6TVS - chains C and K of the 6 polymer chains in the assembly; structure by X-ray diffraction, 1.90 A resolution.

Chain C (and K):
Name: Hemagglutinin HA1
Organism: Influenza A virus (A/harbour seal/Germany/1/2014(H10N7))
Notes: chain K of this document is another copy of the same molecule, construct and numbering; everything in this record applies to it too
UniProtKB: A0A0A7HR51 (A0A0A7HR51_9INFA); residues 3-325 here correspond to UniProt positions 10-332 (UniProt number = residue number + 7)
Amino-acid sequence (325 residues; row label = number of the first residue in the row):
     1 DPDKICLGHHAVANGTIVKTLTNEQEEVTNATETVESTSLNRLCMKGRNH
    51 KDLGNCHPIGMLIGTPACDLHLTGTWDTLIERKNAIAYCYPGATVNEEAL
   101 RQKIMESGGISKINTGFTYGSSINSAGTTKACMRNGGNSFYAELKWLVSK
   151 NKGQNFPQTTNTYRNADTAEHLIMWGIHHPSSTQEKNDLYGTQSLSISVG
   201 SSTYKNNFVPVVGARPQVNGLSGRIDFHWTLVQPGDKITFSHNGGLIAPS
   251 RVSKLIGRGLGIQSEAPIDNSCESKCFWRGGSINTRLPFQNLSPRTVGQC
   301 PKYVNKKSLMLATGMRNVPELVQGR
Disordered / not traced: 322-325 (chain K: 321-325)
Differences from the reference sequence: expression tag (1-2)
Cystine bridges: Cys44-Cys272, Cys56-Cys68, Cys89-Cys132, Cys276-Cys300

Chain C / chain K interface:
Residue-residue contacts (4):
  His179(C) - Lys205(K)
  Pro216(C) - Lys237(K)
  Pro216(C) - Thr239(K)
  Asp226(C) - Lys205(K)  salt bridge
Interface residues without a listed pair, chain C (6 interface residues in all): Val95, Arg224, His228
Interface residues without a listed pair, chain K (4 interface residues in all): Ser201

In short:
6 residues of chain C and 4 residues of chain K are in contact; the contacts include 1 salt bridge. The
salt-bridged pair is Asp226(C)-Lys205(K).
Chain C and chain K are both Hemagglutinin HA1 (Influenza A virus (A/harbour seal/Germany/1/2014(H10N7))); the
structure, Crystal structure of the haemagglutinin mutant (Gln226Leu) from an H10N7 seal influenza virus
isolated in Germany ..., was determined by X-ray diffraction together with 6TJW, 6TJY, 6TVA, 6TVB, 6TVC, 6TVD
and 9 further entries from the same study.
